PDB entry 7XKO | electron microscopy, 3.40 A resolution | chains A and D of the 7 polymer chains in the assembly

[Chain A]
Name: ATP synthase subunit alpha
From: Bacillus sp. PS3
Notes: EC 7.1.2.2
UniProt: A0A0M3VGF9 (A0A0M3VGF9_BACP3); residue numbers follow UniProt; this construct covers 1-502
Chain sequence (502 residues; each row starts with the number of its first residue):
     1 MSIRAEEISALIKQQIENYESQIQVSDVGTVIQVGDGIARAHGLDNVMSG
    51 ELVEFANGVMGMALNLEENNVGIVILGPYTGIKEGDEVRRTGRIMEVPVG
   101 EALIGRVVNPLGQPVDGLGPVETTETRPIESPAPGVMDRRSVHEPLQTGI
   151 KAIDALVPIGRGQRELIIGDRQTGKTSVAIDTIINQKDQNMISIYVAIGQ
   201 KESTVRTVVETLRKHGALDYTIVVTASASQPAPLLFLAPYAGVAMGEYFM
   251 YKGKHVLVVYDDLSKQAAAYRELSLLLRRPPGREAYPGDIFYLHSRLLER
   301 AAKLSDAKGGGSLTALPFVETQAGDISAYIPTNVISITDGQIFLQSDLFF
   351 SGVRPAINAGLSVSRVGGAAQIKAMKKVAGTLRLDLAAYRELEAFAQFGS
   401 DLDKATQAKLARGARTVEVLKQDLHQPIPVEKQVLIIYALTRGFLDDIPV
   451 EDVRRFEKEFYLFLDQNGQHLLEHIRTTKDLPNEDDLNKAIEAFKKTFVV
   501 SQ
Not modelled in the structure: 1-23, 502
Sequence notes: conflict Pro132 (Arg in A0A0M3VGF9), Ser193 (Cys in A0A0M3VGF9), Phe463 (Trp in A0A0M3VGF9)

[Chain D]
Name: ATP synthase subunit beta
From: Bacillus sp. PS3
Notes: EC 7.1.2.2
UniProt: A0A0M4U1P9 (A0A0M4U1P9_BACP3); numbering as in UniProt (aligned over 1-473)
Chain sequence (484 residues; each row starts with the number of its first residue; numbers below 1 keep their minus sign (Met-10 is residue -10)):
   -10 MHHHHHHHHHHMTRGRVIQVMGPVVDVKFENGHLPAIYNALKIQHKARNE
    40 NEVDIDLTLEVALHLGDDTVRTIAMASTDGLIRGMEVIDTGAPISVPVGE
    90 VTLGRVFNVLGEPIDLEGDIPADARRDPIHRPAPKFEELATEVEILETGI
   140 KVVDLLAPYIKGGKIGLFGGAGVGKTVLIQELIHNIAQEHGGISVFAGVG
   190 ERTREGNDLYHEMKDSGVISKTAMVFGQMNEPPGARMRVALTGLTMAEYF
   240 RDEQGQDVLLFIDNIFRFTQAGSEVSALLGRMPSAVGYQPTLATEMGQLQ
   290 ERITSTAKGSITSIQAIYVPADDYTDPAPATTFSHLDATTNLERKLAEMG
   340 IYPAVDPLASTSRALAPEIVGEEHYQVARKVQQTLQRYKELQDIIAILGM
   390 DELSDEDKLVVHRARRIQFFLSQNFHVAEQFTGQPGSYVPVKETVRGFKE
   440 ILEGKYDHLPEDAFRLVGRIEEVVEKAKAMGVEV
Not modelled in the structure: -10 to 0, 471-473
Sequence notes: initiating methionine (-10); expression tag (-9 to 0)
Residues lining bound ligands: hydrogenphosphate ion (PI): Gly159, Ala160, Gly161, Val162, Gly163, Lys164, Thr165

[Interface between chain A and chain D]
Pairs across the interface - 60 pairs, chain A then chain D:
  Ile32(A) - Gly55(D)
  Gln33(A) - His53(D)
  Gln33(A) - Leu54(D)
  Val34(A) - Leu52(D)
  Val34(A) - His53(D)  hydrogen bond (backbone-backbone)
  Gly35(A) - Leu52(D)
  Asp36(A) - Leu52(D)
  Asp36(A) - Arg270(D)  salt bridge
  Tyr79(A) - Tyr27(D)
  Thr80(A) - Ala25(D)
  Thr80(A) - Ile26(D)
  Lys83(A) - Leu23(D)  hydrogen bond (side chain-backbone)
  Lys83(A) - Ala25(D)
  Lys83(A) - His53(D)
  Glu84(A) - Leu23(D)
  Glu84(A) - His53(D)  hydrogen bond (backbone-side chain)
  Glu84(A) - Gly55(D)
  Glu84(A) - Asp56(D)  hydrogen bond (side chain-backbone)
  Glu84(A) - Asp57(D)
  Val115(A) - Phe125(D)
  Val115(A) - Glu126(D)
  Asp116(A) - Phe125(D)
  Arg171(A) - Ser323(D)  hydrogen bond (side chain-backbone)
  Lys201(A) - His324(D)  hydrogen bond (side chain-backbone)
  Lys201(A) - Asp326(D)  salt bridge
  Glu202(A) - Phe125(D)
  Glu202(A) - Leu128(D)
  Glu202(A) - Glu290(D)
  Ser203(A) - Leu128(D)
  Val205(A) - Phe125(D)  hydrophobic
  Arg206(A) - Phe125(D)  hydrogen bond (side chain-backbone)
  Arg206(A) - Glu126(D)  hydrogen bond (side chain-backbone)
  Arg206(A) - Ala129(D)
  Arg206(A) - Thr130(D)
  Glu210(A) - Thr130(D)
  Ser227(A) - Glu290(D)  hydrogen bond
  Ala228(A) - Glu290(D)  hydrogen bond (backbone-side chain)
  Ser229(A) - Glu290(D)  hydrogen bond (backbone-side chain)
  Lys265(A) - Ser323(D)
  Arg271(A) - Ala274(D)
  Glu272(A) - Pro279(D)
  Glu272(A) - Thr280(D)
  Glu272(A) - Thr283(D)
  Leu275(A) - Met271(D)  hydrophobic
  Leu275(A) - Pro272(D)
  Leu275(A) - Pro279(D)  hydrophobic
  Leu276(A) - Arg270(D)
  Arg278(A) - Gly269(D)  hydrogen bond (side chain-backbone)
  Arg278(A) - Met271(D)
  Arg279(A) - Met271(D)
  Pro281(A) - Met271(D)
  Glu284(A) - Ala274(D)
  Ala285(A) - Ser273(D)
  Ala285(A) - Ala274(D)
  Gln322(A) - Thr314(D)
  Gln322(A) - Ala319(D)
  Phe350(A) - Leu347(D)
  Phe350(A) - Thr350(D)
  Ser351(A) - Arg368(D)  hydrogen bond (backbone-side chain)
  Gly352(A) - Arg368(D)
Also at the interface, not in a pair above, chain A (42 interface residues in all): Val107, Gly117, Thr207, Val209, Gln230, Ala323, Leu424
Also at the interface, not in a pair above, chain D (44 interface residues in all): Pro24, Ala122, Glu131, Val132, Lys153, Gly286, Gln287, Tyr313, Phe322, Leu325, Glu357

[In short]
The interface between chain A and chain D involves 42 residues on one side and 44 on the other, with 13
hydrogen bonds and 2 salt bridges. Among the polar pairs are Asp36(A)-Arg270(D), Lys201(A)-Asp326(D) and
Lys83(A)-Leu23(D). Ligands of chain D: hydrogenphosphate ion.
Here chain A is ATP synthase subunit alpha and chain D is ATP synthase subunit beta, both from Bacillus sp.
PS3. Entry 7XKO (F1 domain of epsilon C-terminal domain deleted FoF1 from Bacillus PS3,state1,nucleotide
depeleted) was determined by electron microscopy together with 7XKH, 7XKP, 7XKQ and 7XKR from the same study.
